PDB entry 3NAZ | X-ray diffraction, 3.00 A resolution | chains D and F of the 6 polymer chains in the assembly

# Chain D
Name: Glycogen [starch] synthase isoform 2
Source organism: Saccharomyces cerevisiae
Notes: EC 2.4.1.11
UniProtKB: P27472 (GYS2_YEAST); residues 1-705 here = UniProt positions 1-705
Amino-acid sequence (725 residues; each row starts with the number of its first residue; numbers below 1 keep their minus sign (Met-19 is residue -19)):
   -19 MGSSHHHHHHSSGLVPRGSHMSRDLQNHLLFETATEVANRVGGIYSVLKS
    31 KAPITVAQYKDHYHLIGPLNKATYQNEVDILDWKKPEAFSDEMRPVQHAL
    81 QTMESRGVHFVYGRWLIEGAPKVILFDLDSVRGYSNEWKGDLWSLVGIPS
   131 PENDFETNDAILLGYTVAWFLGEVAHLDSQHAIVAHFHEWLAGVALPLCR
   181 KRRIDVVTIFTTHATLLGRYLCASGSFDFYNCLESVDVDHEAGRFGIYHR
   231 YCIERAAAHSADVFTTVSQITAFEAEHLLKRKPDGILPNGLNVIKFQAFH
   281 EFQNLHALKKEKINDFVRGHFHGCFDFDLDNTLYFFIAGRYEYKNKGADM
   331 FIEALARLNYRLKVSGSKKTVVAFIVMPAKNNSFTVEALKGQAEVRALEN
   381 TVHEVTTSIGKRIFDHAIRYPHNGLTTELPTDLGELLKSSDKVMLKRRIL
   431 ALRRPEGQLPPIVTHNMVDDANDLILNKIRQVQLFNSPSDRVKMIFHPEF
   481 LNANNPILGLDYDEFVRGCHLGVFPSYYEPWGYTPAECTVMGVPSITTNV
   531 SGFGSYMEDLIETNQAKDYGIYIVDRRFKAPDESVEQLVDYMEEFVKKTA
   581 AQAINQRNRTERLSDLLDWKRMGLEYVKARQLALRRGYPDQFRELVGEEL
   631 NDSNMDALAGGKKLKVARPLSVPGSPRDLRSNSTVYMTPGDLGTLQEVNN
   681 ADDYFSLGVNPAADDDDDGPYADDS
Unresolved in the structure: -19 to 1, 206-207, 278-283, 402-413, 541-545, 640-705
Differences from the reference sequence: expression tag (-19 to 0); engineered mutation Ala580 (Arg in P27472), Ala581 (Arg in P27472), Ala583 (Arg in P27472)
Swiss-Prot annotation at these positions:
  - binding site (UDP): Arg20, Arg320, Thr514
  - binding site (UDP-alpha-D-glucose): His193, Arg199, Arg320, Glu509, Trp511, Gly512
  - binding site (alpha-D-glucose 6-phosphate): His280, Glu281, Gln283, His286, Lys290, His500, Arg587
  - modified residue: Ser159 (Phosphoserine), Ser363 (Phosphoserine), Ser467 (Phosphoserine), Ser651 (Phosphoserine), Ser655 (Phosphoserine), Ser661 (Phosphoserine), Ser663 (Phosphoserine), Thr668 (Phosphothreonine)
From the paper describing this entry:
  - binding site for sulfate ion: Arg589
  - mutagenesis - R587A/R589A/R592A: decreased catalytic activity
  - mutagenesis - R589A/R592A: decreased catalytic activity on absence of glucose-6-phosphate
  - mutagenesis - R589A/R592A: unchanged catalytic activity on glucose-6-phosphate
  - post-translational modification sites: Thr668 (citing earlier work)
  - allosteric site: Arg587

# Chain F
Name: Peptide
Source organism: Saccharomyces cerevisiae
Amino-acid sequence (6 residues; each row starts with the number of its first residue; X marks 6 residues of unknown identity (built as UNK)):
     1 XXXXXX

# How chain D and chain F interact
Interface residues of chain D (facing chain F), 7 residues: Gly319, Arg320, Tyr321, Pro358, Phe480, Tyr492, Glu517

# Summary
Chain D and chain F make no direct contact in this assembly. From UniProt: 3 UDP-binding residues, 6
UDP-alpha-D-glucose-binding residues and 7 alpha-D-glucose 6-phosphate-binding residues on chain D. From the
paper: a binding site for sulfate ion at Arg589(D); R587A/R589A/R592A of chain D reduce catalytic activity.
Chain D is Glycogen [starch] synthase isoform 2 and chain F is Peptide, both from Saccharomyces cerevisiae;
the structure, Basal state form of Yeast Glycogen Synthase, was determined by X-ray diffraction (same
publication as 3NB0, 3NCH and 3O3C).
